4YIR - chains A and Y of the 4 polymer chains in the assembly; structure by X-ray diffraction, 3.05 A resolution.

Chain A:
Molecule: DNA repair protein RAD4
Organism: Saccharomyces cerevisiae (strain ATCC 204508 / S288c)
Reference sequence: P14736 (RAD4_YEAST); numbering as in UniProt (aligned over 101-632)
Amino-acid sequence (538 residues; each row starts with the number of its first residue):
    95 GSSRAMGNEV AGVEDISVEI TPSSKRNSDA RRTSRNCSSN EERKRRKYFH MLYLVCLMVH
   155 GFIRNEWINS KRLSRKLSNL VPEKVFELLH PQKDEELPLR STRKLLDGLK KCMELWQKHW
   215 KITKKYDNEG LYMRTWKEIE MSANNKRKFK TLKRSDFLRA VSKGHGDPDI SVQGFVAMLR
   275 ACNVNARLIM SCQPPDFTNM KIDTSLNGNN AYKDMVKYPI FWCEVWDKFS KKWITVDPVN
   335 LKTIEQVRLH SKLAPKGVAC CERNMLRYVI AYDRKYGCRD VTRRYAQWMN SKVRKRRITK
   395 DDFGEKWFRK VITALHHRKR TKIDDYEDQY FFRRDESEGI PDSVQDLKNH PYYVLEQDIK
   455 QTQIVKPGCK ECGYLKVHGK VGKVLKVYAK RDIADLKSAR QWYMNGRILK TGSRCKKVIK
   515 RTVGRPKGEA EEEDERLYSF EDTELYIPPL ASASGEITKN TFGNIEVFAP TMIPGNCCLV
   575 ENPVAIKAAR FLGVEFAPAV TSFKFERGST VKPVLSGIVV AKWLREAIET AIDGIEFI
Unresolved in the structure: 95-125, 517-524
Differences from the reference sequence: expression tag (95-100); conflict Thr-115 (Lys in P14736), Glu-223 (Val in P14736), Arg-427 (Gln in P14736); engineered mutation Cys-131 (Val in P14736), Ser-132 (Cys in P14736)
Curated features (UniProtKB/Swiss-Prot):
  - DNA-binding region: Asp-250 to Phe-269
From the paper describing this entry:
  - binding site for the 24-nt DNA strand: Cys-131, Phe-599 to Val-605

Chain Y:
Molecule: 24-nt DNA strand
Organism: synthetic construct
Sequence (24 nucleotides; each row starts with the number of its first residue):
     1 ATTGTAGCGG GGGATGTCGA GTCA
Unresolved in the structure: 10

Interface between chain A and chain Y:
Pairs across the interface (19; chain A residue first):
  Asn-130(A) with DG19(Y), sugar contact; DA20(Y), hydrogen bond to the phosphate
  Thr-292(A) with DC18(Y), phosphate contact; DG19(Y), phosphate contact
  Asn-293(A) with DG19(Y), phosphate contact
  Met-294(A) with DC18(Y), phosphate contact; DG19(Y), hydrogen bond to the phosphate
  Lys-295(A) with DG19(Y), salt bridge to the phosphate; DA20(Y), phosphate contact
  Lys-394(A) with DC18(Y), salt bridge to the phosphate
  Asn-443(A) with DT17(Y), hydrogen bond to the phosphate
  Lys-454(A) with DG16(Y), phosphate contact
  Gln-455(A) with DT15(Y), phosphate contact
  Thr-516(A) with DG13(Y), sugar contact
  Phe-599(A) with DG11(Y), base contact
  Glu-600(A) with DG11(Y), sugar contact
  Arg-601(A) with DC8(Y), base contact; DG11(Y), hydrogen bond to the phosphate
  Gly-602(A) with DG11(Y), sugar contact
Also at the interface, not in a pair above, chain A (16 interface residues in all): Ser-128, Arg-137
Also at the interface, not in a pair above, chain Y (11 interface residues in all): DG12, DA14

Summary:
Chain A and chain Y form an interface of 16 and 11 residues respectively; the contacts include 4 hydrogen
bonds and 2 salt bridges. Polar contacts include Asn-130(A)/DA20(Y), Met-294(A)/DG19(Y) and
Asn-443(A)/DT17(Y). From the paper: a binding site for the 24-nt DNA strand at Cys-131(A) and Phe-599(A).
Here chain A is DNA repair protein RAD4 (Saccharomyces cerevisiae (strain ATCC 204508 / S288c)) and chain Y is
a 24-nt DNA strand (synthetic construct). Entry 4YIR (Crystal structure of Rad4-Rad23 crosslinked to an
undamaged DNA) was determined by X-ray diffraction together with 6UBF from the same study.
